PDB entry 1HGI | X-ray diffraction, 2.70 A resolution | chains A and B of the 6 polymer chains in the assembly

== Chain A ==
Molecule: Hemagglutinin, chain HA1
From: Influenza A virus
UniProt: P03437 (HEMA_IAAIC); residues 1-328 here correspond to UniProt positions 17-344 (UniProt number = residue number + 16)
Amino-acid sequence (328 residues; numbered 1 to 328; the number before each row is that of its first residue):
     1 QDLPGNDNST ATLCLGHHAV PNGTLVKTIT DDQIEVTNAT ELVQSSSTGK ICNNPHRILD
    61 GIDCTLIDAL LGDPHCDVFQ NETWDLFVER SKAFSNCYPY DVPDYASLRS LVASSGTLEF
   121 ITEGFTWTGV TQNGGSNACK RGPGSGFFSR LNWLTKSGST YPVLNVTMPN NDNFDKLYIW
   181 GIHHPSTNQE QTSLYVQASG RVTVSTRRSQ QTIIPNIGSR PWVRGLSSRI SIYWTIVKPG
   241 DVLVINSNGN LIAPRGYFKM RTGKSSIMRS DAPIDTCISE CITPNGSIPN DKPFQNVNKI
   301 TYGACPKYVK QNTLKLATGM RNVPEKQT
Disulfide bonds: Cys52-Cys277, Cys64-Cys76, Cys97-Cys139, Cys281-Cys305
Covalent attachments: N-acetylglucosamine (NAG) linked to Asn38, Asn81, Asn285; glycan linked to Asn165
Ligand contacts: ANA (methyl 4-O-acetyl-5-acetamido-3,5-dideoxy-D-glycero-alpha-D-galacto-non-2-ulopyranosidonic acid): Tyr98, Gly134, Gly135, Ser136, Asn137, Ala138, Ser145, Trp153, Thr155, His183, Glu190, Leu194, Leu226, Ser228
UniProt features mapped onto this chain:
  - glycosylation (N-linked (GlcNAc...) asparagine): Asn8, Asn22, Asn38, Asn81, Asn165, Asn285

== Chain B ==
Molecule: Hemagglutinin, chain HA1
From: Influenza A virus
UniProt: P03437 (HEMA_IAAIC); residues 1-175 here correspond to UniProt positions 346-520 (UniProt number = residue number + 345)
Amino-acid sequence (175 residues; numbered 1 to 175; the number before each row is that of its first residue):
     1 GLFGAIAGFI ENGWEGMIDG WYGFRHQNSE GTGQAADLKS TQAAIDQING KLNRVIEKTN
    61 EKFHQIEKEF SEVEGRIQDL EKYVEDTKID LWSYNAELLV ALENQHTIDL TDSEMNKLFE
   121 KTRRQLRENA EEMGNGCFKI YHKCDNACIE SIRNGTYDHD VYRDEALNNR FQIKG
Disulfide bonds: Cys144-Cys148
Covalent attachments: N-acetylglucosamine (NAG) linked to Asn154
UniProt features mapped onto this chain:
  - glycosylation: Asn154 (N-linked (GlcNAc...) asparagine)

== Chain A / chain B interface ==
Disulfides between the chains: Cys14(A)-Cys137(B)
Contacting residue pairs (139):
  Gln1(A) with Val161(B), hydrogen bond (side chain-backbone)
  Asp7(A) with Lys143(B); Glu165(B)
  Asn8(A) with Asn169(B), hydrogen bond
  Ser9(A) with His142(B); Lys143(B), hydrogen bond (backbone-backbone)
  Thr10(A) with Lys139(B); Ile140(B); Tyr141(B); His142(B)
  Ala11(A) with Gln27(B); Lys139(B); Ile140(B), hydrogen bond (backbone-backbone); Cys144(B), hydrophobic
  Thr12(A) with His26(B); Gln27(B), hydrogen bond (backbone-backbone); Phe138(B)
  Leu13(A) with Phe24(B), hydrophobic; Arg25(B); Cys137(B); Phe138(B), hydrogen bond (backbone-backbone); Ile152(B), hydrophobic
  Cys14(A) with Trp14(B); Gly23(B); Phe24(B); Arg25(B), hydrogen bond (backbone-backbone); Gly136(B); Cys137(B), disulfide
  Leu15(A) with Trp14(B); Gly23(B); Met115(B), hydrophobic; Leu118(B); Phe119(B), hydrophobic; Thr122(B); Gly136(B), hydrogen bond (backbone-backbone); Phe138(B), hydrophobic
  Gly16(A) with Trp14(B); Tyr22(B); Gly23(B), hydrogen bond (backbone-backbone); Met115(B)
  His17(A) with Ile6(B); Ile10(B); Gly13(B); Trp14(B), hydrogen bond (backbone-backbone); Trp21(B); Tyr22(B); Met115(B)
  His18(A) with Gly13(B); Trp14(B); Met17(B); Gly20(B); Trp21(B), hydrogen bond (backbone-backbone)
  Ala19(A) with Gly13(B); Trp14(B), hydrogen bond (backbone-backbone); Glu15(B)
  Pro21(A) with Glu15(B)
  Val26(A) with Asn104(B)
  Lys27(A) with Glu97(B), salt bridge; Asn104(B), hydrogen bond (backbone-side chain)
  Thr28(A) with Ala101(B); Asn104(B); Gln105(B)
  Ile29(A) with Ala101(B); Leu102(B), hydrophobic; Gln105(B), hydrogen bond (backbone-side chain)
  Thr30(A) with Gln105(B), hydrogen bond (backbone-side chain)
  Thr40(A) with Leu52(B)
  Leu42(A) with Val100(B), hydrophobic
  Arg109(A) with Glu67(B), salt bridge
  Ser110(A) with His64(B), hydrogen bond
  Ser114(A) with His64(B)
  Lys264(A) with Phe63(B)
  Ser265(A) with His64(B)
  Ser266(A) with His64(B), hydrogen bond
  Arg269(A) with Glu67(B), salt bridge; Glu69(B)
  Asn290(A) with Thr59(B)
  Asp291(A) with Ile56(B)
  Pro293(A) with Val55(B)
  Phe294(A) with Ala96(B), hydrophobic
  Asn298(A) with Glu69(B)
  Lys299(A) with Lys68(B), hydrogen bond (backbone-side chain); Glu69(B), salt bridge
  Ile300(A) with Glu69(B)
  Thr301(A) with Gln65(B), hydrogen bond (backbone-side chain)
  Tyr302(A) with Lys62(B); Phe63(B)
  Gly303(A) with Glu61(B); Lys62(B), hydrogen bond (backbone-backbone); Phe63(B)
  Ala304(A) with Thr59(B); Glu61(B)
  Cys305(A) with Thr59(B); Asn60(B)
  Lys307(A) with Asn60(B), hydrogen bond; Trp92(B)
  Tyr308(A) with Ile89(B), hydrophobic
  Val309(A) with Trp92(B); Ser93(B); Ala96(B), hydrophobic
  Lys310(A) with Asp86(B), salt bridge; Ile89(B); Asp90(B), salt bridge; Ser93(B), hydrogen bond (backbone-side chain)
  Gln311(A) with Ser93(B), hydrogen bond (side chain-backbone); Glu97(B), hydrogen bond
  Leu314(A) with Ala96(B), hydrophobic; Glu97(B); Val100(B), hydrophobic
  Lys315(A) with Asn104(B), hydrogen bond (backbone-side chain)
  Leu316(A) with Leu52(B), hydrophobic; Glu103(B); Asn104(B)
  Ala317(A) with Asn104(B), hydrogen bond (backbone-side chain); Thr107(B)
  Thr318(A) with Trp21(B); Ile48(B); Leu52(B)
  Gly319(A) with Thr107(B)
  Met320(A) with Ile6(B), hydrophobic; Trp21(B), hydrophobic; Tyr22(B), hydrophobic; Thr111(B)
  Arg321(A) with Ala7(B)
  Val323(A) with Ala7(B), hydrophobic; Glu11(B); Asn12(B); Gly13(B), hydrogen bond (backbone-backbone)
  Pro324(A) with Asn12(B); Glu15(B)
  Glu325(A) with Asn12(B); Gly13(B); Trp14(B); Glu15(B), hydrogen bond (side chain-backbone); Gly16(B), hydrogen bond (side chain-backbone); Arg25(B), salt bridge
  Lys326(A) with Glu15(B), salt bridge
  Gln327(A) with Glu15(B), hydrogen bond (backbone-side chain)
  Thr328(A) with Glu15(B), hydrogen bond (backbone-side chain)
Other interface residues (no listed pair), chain A (68 interface residues in all): Val20, Ile34, Val36, His56, Ala113, Ile267, Lys292, Pro306
Other interface residues (no listed pair), chain B (68 interface residues in all): Glu85, Leu99, Ile108, Ile149

== Overview ==
Chain A and chain B each contribute 68 residues to their interface, with 1 disulfide bond, 31 hydrogen bonds
and 8 salt bridges. Among the polar pairs are Lys27(A)-Glu97(B), Arg109(A)-Glu67(B) and Arg269(A)-Glu67(B).
Ligands of chain A: compound ANA.
Here chain A is Hemagglutinin, chain HA1 and chain B is Hemagglutinin, chain HA1, both from Influenza A virus.
Entry 1HGI (Binding of influenza virus hemagglutinin to analogs of its cell-surface receptor, sialic acid:
analysis by proton ...) was determined by X-ray diffraction together with 1HGD, 1HGE, 1HGF, 1HGG, 1HGH and
1HGJ from the same study.
